PDB entry 8TGW | electron microscopy, 3.60 A resolution | chains a and b of the 6 polymer chains in the assembly

# Chain a (and b)
Molecule: 1059 SOSIP Transmembrane protein gp41
Organism: Human immunodeficiency virus 1
Notes: engineered mutation(s): mutations to generate the 1059 SOSIP construct; chain b of this document is another copy of the same molecule, construct and numbering; everything in this record applies to it too
Amino-acid sequence (153 residues; numbered 512 to 664; the number before each row is that of its first residue):
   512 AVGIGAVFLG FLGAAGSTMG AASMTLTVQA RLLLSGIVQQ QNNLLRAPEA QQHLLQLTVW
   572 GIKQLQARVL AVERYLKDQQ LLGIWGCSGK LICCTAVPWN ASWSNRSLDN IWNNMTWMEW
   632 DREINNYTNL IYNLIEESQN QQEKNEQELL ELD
Not modelled in the structure: 512-518, 549-573, 653-664
Cystine bridges: Cys598-Cys604
Covalent attachments: N-acetylglucosamine (NAG) linked to Asn611, Asn625

# How chain a and chain b interact
Pairs across the interface - 24 pairs, chain a then chain b:
  Gln577(a) with Arg579(b), hydrogen bond
  Val580(a) with Arg579(b); Val580(b), hydrophobic
  Val583(a) with Val583(b), hydrophobic
  Glu584(a) with Ser546(b), hydrogen bond; Arg579(b), salt bridge; Val583(b)
  Leu587(a) with Leu545(b); Tyr586(b), hydrophobic; Leu587(b), hydrophobic
  Lys588(a) with Leu545(b)
  Gln591(a) with Ala541(b), hydrogen bond (side chain-backbone); Arg542(b), hydrogen bond (side chain-backbone); Leu545(b); Tyr586(b)
  Ile595(a) with Thr538(b); Arg542(b)
  Asn644(a) with Arg542(b)
  Glu647(a) with Thr538(b); Arg542(b), salt bridge
  Gln650(a) with Leu602(b)
  Asn651(a) with Ser534(b); Met535(b), hydrogen bond (side chain-backbone); Leu602(b)
Interface residues without a listed pair, chain a (15 interface residues in all): Leu581, Glu648, Gln652
Interface residues without a listed pair, chain b (18 interface residues in all): Thr536, Leu537, Leu543, Gly547, Leu576

# In short
15 residues of chain a and 18 residues of chain b are in contact; the contacts include 5 hydrogen bonds and 2
salt bridges. Polar contacts include Glu584(a)-Arg579(b), Glu647(a)-Arg542(b) and Gln577(a)-Arg579(b).
N-acetylglucosamine is covalently linked to Asn611(a) and Asn625(a).
Both chains are 1059 SOSIP Transmembrane protein gp41 (Human immunodeficiency virus 1). Entry 8TGW (Cryo-EM
structure of 1059 SOSIP trimer purified via Galanthus nivalis lectin chromatography) was determined by
electron microscopy (same publication as 8TGU).
